2HZQ - chain A; structure by X-ray diffraction, 1.80 A resolution.

[Chain A]
Protein: Apolipoprotein D
Source organism: Homo sapiens
UniProtKB: P05090 (APOD_HUMAN); residues 3-169 here correspond to UniProt positions 23-189 (UniProt number = residue number + 20)
Chain sequence (174 residues; row label = number of the first residue in the row):
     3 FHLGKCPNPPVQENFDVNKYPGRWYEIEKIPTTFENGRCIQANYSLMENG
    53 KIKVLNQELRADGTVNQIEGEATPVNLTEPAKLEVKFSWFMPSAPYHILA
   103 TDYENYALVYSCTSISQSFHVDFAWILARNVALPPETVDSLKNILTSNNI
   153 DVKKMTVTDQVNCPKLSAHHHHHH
Unresolved in the structure: 169-176
Disulfide bonds: Cys8-Cys114, Cys41-Cys165
Modified positions: Mse49 (selenomethionine; parent Met); Mse93 (selenomethionine; parent Met); Mse157 (selenomethionine; parent Met)
Sequence notes: engineered mutation Pro23 (Leu43 in P05090), His99 (Trp119 in P05090), Ser116 (Cys136 in P05090), Ser118 (Ile138 in P05090), Ser120 (Leu140 in P05090), Val133 (Pro153 in P05090), Ala134 (Asn154 in P05090); modified residue (49, 93, 157); expression tag (170-176)
Small-molecule neighbours: progesterone (STR): Glu28, Thr34, Ile42, Ala44, Tyr46, Val56, Asn58, Ile70, Val87, Phe89, Tyr98, Trp127, Leu129
UniProt features mapped onto this chain:
  - glycosylation (N-linked (GlcNAc...) asparagine): Asn45 (complex), Asn78 (complex)

[In short]
Ligands of chain A: progesterone.
Chain A is Apolipoprotein D (Homo sapiens); the structure, Crystal structure of human apolipoprotein D (ApoD)
in complex with progesterone, was determined by X-ray diffraction, deposited together with 2HZR.
